PDB entry 8X0L | electron microscopy, 3.50 A resolution | chains F and G of the 12 polymer chains in the assembly

== Chain F ==
Name: pike glycoprotein E2
Source organism: Semliki Forest virus
UniProtKB: A0A0E3T652 (A0A0E3T652_SFV); numbering as in UniProt (aligned over 334-751)
Amino-acid sequence (418 residues; numbered 334 to 751; the number before each row is that of its first residue):
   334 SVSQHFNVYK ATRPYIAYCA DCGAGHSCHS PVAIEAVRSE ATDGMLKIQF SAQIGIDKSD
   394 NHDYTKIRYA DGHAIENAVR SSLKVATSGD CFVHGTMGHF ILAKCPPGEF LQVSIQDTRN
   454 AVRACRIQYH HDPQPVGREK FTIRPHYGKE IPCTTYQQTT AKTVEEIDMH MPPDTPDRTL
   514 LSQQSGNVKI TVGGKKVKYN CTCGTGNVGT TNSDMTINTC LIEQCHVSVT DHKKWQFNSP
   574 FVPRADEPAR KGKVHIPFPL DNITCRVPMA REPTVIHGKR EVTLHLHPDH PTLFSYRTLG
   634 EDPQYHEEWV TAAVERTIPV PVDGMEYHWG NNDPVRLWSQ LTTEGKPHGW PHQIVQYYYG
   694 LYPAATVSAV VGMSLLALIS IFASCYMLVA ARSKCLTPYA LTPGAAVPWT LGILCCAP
Disulfides: C352-C458, C355-C361, C424-C438, C486-C598, C534-C558, C536-C553
Covalent attachments: N-acetylglucosamine (NAG) linked to N533, N595

== Chain G ==
Name: pike glycoprotein E1
Source organism: Semliki Forest virus
UniProtKB: A0A0F6PP03 (A0A0F6PP03_SFV); residues 816-1253 here = UniProt positions 816-1253
Amino-acid sequence (438 residues; numbered 816 to 1253; the number before each row is that of its first residue):
   816 YEHSTVMPNV VGFPYKAHIE RPGYSPLTLQ MQVVETSLEP TLNLEYITCE YKTVVPSPYV
   876 KCCGASECST KEKPDYQCKV YTGVYPFMWG GAYCFCDSEN TQLSEAYVDR SDVCRHDHAS
   936 AYKAHTASLK AKVRVMYGNV NQTVDVYVNG DHAVTIGGTQ FIFGPLSSAW TPFDNKIVVY
   996 KDEVFNQDFP PYGSGQPGRF GDIQSRTVES NDLYANTALK LARPSPGMVH VPYTQTPSGF
  1056 KYWLKEKGTA LNTKAPFGCQ IKTNPVRAMN CAVGNIPVSM NLPDSAFTRI VEAPTIIDLT
  1116 CTVATCTHSS DFGGVLTLTY KTDKNGDCSV HSHSNVATLQ EATAKVKTAG KVTLHFSTAS
  1176 ASPSFVVSLC SARATCSASC EPPKDHIVPY AASHSNVVFP DMSGTALSWV QKISGGLGAF
  1236 AIGAILVLVV VTCIGLRR
Disulfides: C864-C929, C877-C909, C878-C911, C883-C893, C1074-C1086, C1116-C1191, C1121-C1195, C1143-C1185
Covalent attachments: N-acetylglucosamine (NAG) linked to N956

== Interface between chain F and chain G ==
Pairs across the interface - 99 pairs, chain F then chain G:
  I349(F) with W904(G)
  Y351(F) with M1043(G), hydrophobic
  H362(F) with W904(G)
  G405(F) with W904(G)
  H406(F) with W904(G)
  P506(F) with Y908(G)
  D507(F) with Y908(G), hydrogen bond
  P509(F) with M903(G); G905(G); G906(G); A907(G)
  N533(F) with F910(G)
  Q557(F) with F910(G)
  C558(F) with F910(G)
  H559(F) with A907(G); Y908(G); F910(G)
  N571(F) with P871(G); S872(G), hydrogen bond
  S572(F) with S872(G), hydrogen bond (backbone-side chain)
  P573(F) with V870(G), hydrophobic; P873(G); H1045(G); V1046(G), hydrophobic
  F574(F) with V1044(G); H1045(G)
  V575(F) with S872(G); P873(G); M903(G), hydrophobic
  P576(F) with P873(G); V875(G), hydrophobic; Y908(G), hydrophobic
  R577(F) with S872(G), hydrogen bond (side chain-backbone); P873(G), hydrogen bond (backbone-backbone); Y874(G); E920(G), salt bridge
  A578(F) with Y874(G)
  D579(F) with Y874(G)
  H610(F) with I1202(G)
  G611(F) with H1201(G), hydrogen bond (backbone-side chain)
  K612(F) with H1201(G)
  V615(F) with I1202(G), hydrophobic
  R630(F) with N1067(G); A1070(G), hydrogen bond (side chain-backbone); G1073(G); C1074(G)
  L632(F) with G1073(G)
  G633(F) with F1072(G), hydrogen bond (backbone-backbone)
  E634(F) with P1071(G); F1072(G)
  P636(F) with K1069(G); P1071(G), hydrophobic
  Y638(F) with T1068(G)
  E640(F) with T1064(G), hydrogen bond
  V653(F) with I1202(G), hydrophobic
  R669(F) with G1073(G); P1204(G)
  L670(F) with I1202(G), hydrophobic; V1203(G)
  W671(F) with I1202(G); V1203(G), hydrogen bond (backbone-backbone); P1204(G); Y1205(G); A1206(G)
  S672(F) with H1201(G); I1202(G)
  Q673(F) with S1124(G); S1125(G); D1200(G); H1201(G), hydrogen bond (backbone-backbone); V1203(G)
  L674(F) with H1123(G); P1198(G)
  T675(F) with P1198(G), hydrogen bond (side chain-backbone); H1201(G)
  P680(F) with T1220(G), hydrogen bond (backbone-side chain)
  H681(F) with S1194(G), hydrogen bond; C1195(G); T1220(G), hydrogen bond
  P684(F) with W1224(G), hydrophobic
  I687(F) with T1220(G)
  Y690(F) with H1123(G)
  Y691(F) with A1176(G); V1213(G); P1215(G)
  M706(F) with V1225(G), hydrophobic
  A710(F) with L1232(G), hydrophobic
  S713(F) with L1232(G)
  S717(F) with F1235(G); A1236(G)
  M720(F) with A1239(G); I1240(G), hydrophobic; L1243(G), hydrophobic
  L721(F) with V1242(G), hydrophobic
  A724(F) with L1243(G), hydrophobic; V1246(G)
  K727(F) with V1246(G); T1247(G)
  C728(F) with V1246(G), hydrophobic
Other interface residues (no listed pair), chain F (66 interface residues in all): E373, E498, T508, D510, R511, L593, L694, Y695, I714, P731, Y732
Other interface residues (no listed pair), chain G (64 interface residues in all): D927, V928, G1063, A1174, E1196, P1197, K1199, A1221, R1253

== Summary ==
The interface between chain F and chain G involves 66 residues on one side and 64 on the other, with 15
hydrogen bonds and 1 salt bridge. Among the polar pairs are R577(F)-E920(G), D507(F)-Y908(G) and
N571(F)-S872(G).
Chain F is pike glycoprotein E2 and chain G is pike glycoprotein E1, both from Semliki Forest virus; the
structure, Cryo-EM structure of Semliki Forest virus in complex with its receptor VLDLR(3-fold), was
determined by electron microscopy.
